PDB entry 5ZJF | X-ray diffraction, 2.60 A resolution | chains A and B of the 4 polymer chains in the assembly

== Chain A (and B) ==
Protein: L-lactate dehydrogenase A chain
Organism: Homo sapiens
Notes: EC 1.1.1.27; chain B of this document is another copy of the same molecule, construct and numbering; everything in this record applies to it too
UniProtKB: P00338 (LDHA_HUMAN); residues 1-331 here correspond to UniProt positions 2-332 (UniProt number = residue number + 1)
Amino-acid sequence (337 residues; row label = number of the first residue in the row; numbers below 1 keep their minus sign (His-5 is residue -5)):
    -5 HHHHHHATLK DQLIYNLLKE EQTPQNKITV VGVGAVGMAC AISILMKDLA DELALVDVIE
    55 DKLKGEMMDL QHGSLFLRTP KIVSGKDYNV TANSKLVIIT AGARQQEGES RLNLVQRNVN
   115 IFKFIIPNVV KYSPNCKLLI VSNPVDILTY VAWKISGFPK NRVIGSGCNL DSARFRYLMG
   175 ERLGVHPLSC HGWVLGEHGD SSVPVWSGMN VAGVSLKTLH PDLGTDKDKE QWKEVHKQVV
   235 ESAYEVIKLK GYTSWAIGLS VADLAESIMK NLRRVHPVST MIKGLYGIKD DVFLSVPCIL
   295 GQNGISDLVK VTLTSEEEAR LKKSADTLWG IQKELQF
Not modelled in the structure: -5 to 0
Differences from the reference sequence: expression tag (-5 to 0)
Residues lining bound ligands: Machilin A (9G9; 5,5'-[(2R,3S)-2,3-dimethylbutane-1,4-diyl]bis(2H-1,3-benzodioxole)): Arg170, Leu182, Ser183, His185, Trp187, Gly202, Asn204, Ala206, Gly207, Val269
What the authors report for this chain:
  - binding site for Machilin A: Ser183
  - conformationally variable residues (loop rearrangement): Ala97 to Asn114

== How chain A and chain B interact ==
Pairs across the interface (105):
  Thr2(A) - Glu224(B)
  Leu3(A) - Leu213(B)  hydrophobic
  Leu3(A) - His214(B)
  Leu3(A) - Leu217(B)  hydrophobic
  Leu3(A) - Glu224(B)  hydrogen bond (backbone-side chain)
  Leu3(A) - Trp226(B)
  Lys4(A) - Arg176(B)
  Lys4(A) - Leu177(B)
  Gln6(A) - Leu213(B)  hydrogen bond (side chain-backbone)
  Leu7(A) - Leu177(B)  hydrophobic
  Leu7(A) - Val205(B)  hydrophobic
  Leu7(A) - Val208(B)  hydrophobic
  Leu7(A) - Leu210(B)  hydrophobic
  Ile8(A) - Leu177(B)
  Met32(A) - Trp249(B)  hydrophobic
  Ile36(A) - Trp249(B)  hydrophobic
  Ser37(A) - Met40(B)
  Met40(A) - Ser37(B)
  Met40(A) - Lys41(B)
  Met40(A) - Leu253(B)  hydrophobic
  Lys41(A) - Met40(B)
  Asp55(A) - Leu243(B)
  Lys56(A) - Leu243(B)
  Lys58(A) - Leu243(B)
  Gly59(A) - Val240(B)
  Gly59(A) - Leu243(B)
  Gly59(A) - Lys244(B)
  Glu60(A) - Lys244(B)  salt bridge
  Glu60(A) - Trp249(B)  hydrogen bond
  Met62(A) - Val240(B)  hydrophobic
  Met62(A) - Leu243(B)  hydrophobic
  Asp63(A) - Lys244(B)  salt bridge
  Asp63(A) - Thr247(B)  hydrogen bond
  Asp63(A) - Ser248(B)  hydrogen bond (side chain-backbone)
  Asp63(A) - Trp249(B)  hydrogen bond (side chain-backbone)
  Asp63(A) - Ala250(B)  hydrogen bond (side chain-backbone)
  Leu64(A) - Trp249(B)
  Gln65(A) - Tyr171(B)  hydrogen bond
  His66(A) - Leu164(B)
  His66(A) - Arg168(B)  hydrogen bond
  His66(A) - Ser236(B)
  His66(A) - Val240(B)
  His66(A) - Ala250(B)
  Gly67(A) - Ala250(B)
  Gly67(A) - Leu253(B)
  Ser68(A) - His180(B)
  Leu69(A) - Ala167(B)  hydrophobic
  Leu69(A) - Arg170(B)
  Leu69(A) - Pro181(B)
  Leu69(A) - Leu182(B)
  Phe70(A) - Ala167(B)  hydrophobic
  Phe70(A) - Leu253(B)  hydrophobic
  Phe70(A) - Ser254(B)
  Phe70(A) - Asp257(B)
  Leu71(A) - His180(B)
  Arg72(A) - Leu182(B)
  Ala167(A) - Leu69(B)  hydrophobic
  Ala167(A) - Phe70(B)  hydrophobic
  Arg168(A) - His66(B)  hydrogen bond
  Arg170(A) - Leu69(B)
  Tyr171(A) - Gln65(B)  hydrogen bond
  Tyr171(A) - Ser68(B)
  Arg176(A) - Lys4(B)
  Leu177(A) - Ile8(B)
  His180(A) - Ser68(B)
  His180(A) - Leu71(B)
  Pro181(A) - Ser68(B)
  Pro181(A) - Leu69(B)
  Leu182(A) - Leu69(B)
  Leu182(A) - Arg72(B)
  Val208(A) - Leu7(B)  hydrophobic
  Leu213(A) - Leu3(B)  hydrophobic
  Leu213(A) - Gln6(B)
  Leu213(A) - Leu7(B)  hydrophobic
  His214(A) - Leu3(B)
  Glu224(A) - Thr2(B)
  Glu224(A) - Leu3(B)  hydrogen bond (side chain-backbone)
  Trp226(A) - Leu3(B)  hydrophobic
  Ser236(A) - His66(B)
  Val240(A) - Gly59(B)
  Val240(A) - Met62(B)  hydrophobic
  Val240(A) - His66(B)
  Leu243(A) - Asp55(B)
  Leu243(A) - Lys56(B)  hydrogen bond (backbone-backbone)
  Leu243(A) - Lys58(B)
  Leu243(A) - Gly59(B)
  Leu243(A) - Met62(B)  hydrophobic
  Lys244(A) - Gly59(B)
  Lys244(A) - Glu60(B)  salt bridge
  Lys244(A) - Asp63(B)  salt bridge
  Thr247(A) - Asp63(B)
  Ser248(A) - Asp63(B)  hydrogen bond (backbone-side chain)
  Trp249(A) - Met32(B)
  Trp249(A) - Ile36(B)  hydrophobic
  Trp249(A) - Glu60(B)  hydrogen bond
  Trp249(A) - Asp63(B)  hydrogen bond (backbone-side chain)
  Trp249(A) - Leu64(B)  hydrophobic
  Trp249(A) - Trp249(B)  hydrophobic
  Ala250(A) - Asp63(B)  hydrogen bond (backbone-side chain)
  Ala250(A) - His66(B)
  Ala250(A) - Gly67(B)
  Leu253(A) - Met40(B)  hydrophobic
  Leu253(A) - Phe70(B)  hydrophobic
  Ser254(A) - Phe70(B)
  Asp257(A) - Phe70(B)
Also at the interface, not in a pair above, chain A (59 interface residues in all): Pro74, Leu164, Val179, Val205, Leu210, Leu217, Tyr246
Also at the interface, not in a pair above, chain B (58 interface residues in all): Val179, Tyr246

== Summary ==
59 residues of chain A and 58 residues of chain B are in contact; the contacts include 17 hydrogen bonds and 4
salt bridges. Polar pairs include Glu60(A)-Lys244(B), Asp63(A)-Lys244(B) and Leu3(A)-Glu224(B). Chain A binds
Machilin A. The paper reports a binding site for Machilin A at Ser183(A); conformational variability at
Ala97(A).
Chain A and chain B are both L-lactate dehydrogenase A chain (Homo sapiens); the structure, LDHA-MA, was
determined by X-ray diffraction (same publication as 5ZJD and 5ZJE).
